PDB entry 8E0F | X-ray diffraction, 2.70 A resolution | chains B and C of the 4 polymer chains in the assembly

# Chain B
Protein: Double-stranded RNA-specific editase 1
Source organism: Homo sapiens
Notes: EC 3.5.4.37; fragment: adar2-r2d
Reference sequence: P78563 (RED1_HUMAN), isoform P78563-4; residues 215-701 here correspond to UniProt positions 243-729 (UniProt number = residue number + 28)
Chain sequence (488 residues; row label = number of the first residue in the row):
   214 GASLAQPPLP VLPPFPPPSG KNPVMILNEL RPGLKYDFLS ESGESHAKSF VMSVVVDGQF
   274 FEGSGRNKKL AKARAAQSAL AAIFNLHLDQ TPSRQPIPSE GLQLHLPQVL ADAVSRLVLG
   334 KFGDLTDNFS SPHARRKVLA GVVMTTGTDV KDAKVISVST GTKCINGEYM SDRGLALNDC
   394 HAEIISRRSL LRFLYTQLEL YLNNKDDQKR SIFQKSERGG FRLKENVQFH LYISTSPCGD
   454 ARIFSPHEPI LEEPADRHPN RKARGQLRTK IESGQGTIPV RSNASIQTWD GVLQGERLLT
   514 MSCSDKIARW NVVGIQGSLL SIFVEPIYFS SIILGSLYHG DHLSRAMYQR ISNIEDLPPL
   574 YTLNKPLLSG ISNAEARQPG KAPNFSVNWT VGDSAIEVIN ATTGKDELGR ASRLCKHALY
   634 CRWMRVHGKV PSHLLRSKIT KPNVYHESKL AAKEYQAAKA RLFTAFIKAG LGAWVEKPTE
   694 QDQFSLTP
Not modelled in the structure: 214-234, 464-475, 701
Sequence notes: expression tag (214); engineered mutation Gln488 (Glu516 in P78563)
Metal / ion sites: Zn2+: His394, Cys451, Cys516
Residues lining bound ligands: inositol hexakisphosphate (IHP): Asn391, Asp392, Ile397, Arg400, Arg401, Thr513, Lys519, Arg522, Gly530, Ser531, Leu532, Lys629, Tyr658, Lys662, Tyr668, Lys672, Trp687, Val688, Glu689, Lys690, Asp695
From the paper describing this entry:
  - binding site for the 32-nt RNA strand (chain C): His259, Arg455, Gly489
  - conformationally variable residues (order/disorder transition, side-chain flip): His259, Leu464 to Lys475
  - binding site for the 32-nt RNA strand: Ser258

# Chain C
Molecule: 32-nt RNA strand
Sequence (32 nucleotides; numbered 1 to 32; the number before each row is that of its first residue):
     1 GCUCGCGAUG CGXGAGGGCU CUGAUAGCUA CG
Modified / non-standard residues: 8AZ (8-aza-nebularine-5'-monophosphate) at position 13
Metal / ion sites: Zn2+: 8AZ_13 (shared with 3 residues of chain A)

# Chain B / chain C interface
Contacting residue pairs (12):
  Ser258(B) - G16(C)  hydrogen bond to the sugar
  His259(B) - A15(C)  hydrogen bond to the sugar
  His259(B) - G16(C)  sugar contact
  Lys261(B) - G17(C)  sugar contact
  Phe263(B) - G17(C)  sugar contact
  Phe263(B) - G18(C)  sugar contact
  Arg279(B) - G16(C)  phosphate contact
  Arg279(B) - G17(C)  salt bridge to the phosphate
  Asn280(B) - G17(C)  hydrogen bond to the phosphate
  Asn280(B) - G18(C)  phosphate contact
  Lys281(B) - G18(C)  hydrogen bond to the phosphate
  Lys281(B) - C19(C)  salt bridge to the phosphate
Also at the interface, not in a pair above, chain B (8 interface residues in all): Lys282

# In short
8 residues of chain B and 5 residues of chain C are in contact; the contacts include 4 hydrogen bonds and 2
salt bridges. Polar contacts include Ser258(B)-G16(C), His259(B)-A15(C) and Asn280(B)-G17(C). From the paper:
a binding site for the 32-nt RNA strand (chain C) at His259(B), Arg455(B) and Gly489(B); a binding site for
the 32-nt RNA strand at Ser258(B).
Here chain B is Double-stranded RNA-specific editase 1 (Homo sapiens) and chain C is a 32-nt RNA strand. Entry
8E0F (Human Adenosine Deaminase Acting on dsRNA (ADAR2-RD) bound to dsRNA containing a G-G pair adjacent to
...) was determined by X-ray diffraction (same publication as 8E4X).
